3FKS - chains G and I of the 9 polymer chains in the assembly; structure by X-ray diffraction, 3.59 A resolution.

== Chain G ==
Molecule: ATP synthase subunit gamma, mitochondrial
Source organism: Saccharomyces cerevisiae
Notes: EC 3.6.3.14
UniProtKB: P38077 (ATPG_YEAST); residues 1-278 here correspond to UniProt positions 34-311 (UniProt number = residue number + 33)
Chain sequence (278 residues; each row starts with the number of its first residue):
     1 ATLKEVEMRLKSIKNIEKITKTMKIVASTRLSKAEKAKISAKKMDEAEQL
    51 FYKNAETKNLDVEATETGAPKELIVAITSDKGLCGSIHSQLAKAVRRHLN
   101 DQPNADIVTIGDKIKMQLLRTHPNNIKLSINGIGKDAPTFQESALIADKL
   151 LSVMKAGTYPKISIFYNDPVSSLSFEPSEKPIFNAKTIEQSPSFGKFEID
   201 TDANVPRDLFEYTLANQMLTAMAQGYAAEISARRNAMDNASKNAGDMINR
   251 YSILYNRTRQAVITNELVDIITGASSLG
Unresolved in the structure: 62-69, 277-278

== Chain I ==
Molecule: ATP synthase subunit epsilon, mitochondrial
Source organism: Saccharomyces cerevisiae
Notes: EC 3.6.3.14
UniProtKB: P21306 (ATP5E_YEAST); residues 1-61 here correspond to UniProt positions 2-62 (UniProt number = residue number + 1)
Chain sequence (61 residues; row label = number of the first residue in the row):
     1 SAWRKAGISYAAYLNVAAQAIRSSLKTELQTASVLNRSQTDAFYTQYKNG
    51 TAASEPTPITK
Unresolved in the structure: 1-7, 24-27, 32, 50-52
Swiss-Prot annotation at these positions:
  - modified residue: T51 (Phosphothreonine)

== Interface between chain G and chain I ==
Residue-residue contacts - 36 pairs, chain G then chain I:
  K115(G) - Y47(I)  hydrogen bond
  L119(G) - A53(I)
  P123(G) - A53(I)
  N124(G) - N49(I)
  I126(G) - Y47(I)
  K127(G) - Q46(I)
  K127(G) - Y47(I)  hydrogen bond (backbone-backbone)
  L128(G) - T45(I)
  L128(G) - Q46(I)
  S129(G) - F43(I)
  S129(G) - Y44(I)
  S129(G) - T45(I)  hydrogen bond (backbone-backbone)
  S129(G) - Y47(I)
  I130(G) - F43(I)
  N131(G) - F43(I)  hydrogen bond (backbone-backbone)
  G132(G) - D41(I)
  I133(G) - D41(I)
  I133(G) - A42(I)  hydrophobic
  T139(G) - R37(I)  hydrogen bond (side chain-backbone)
  Q141(G) - N15(I)
  Q141(G) - R37(I)
  Q141(G) - S38(I)
  Q141(G) - Q39(I)
  E142(G) - T40(I)  hydrogen bond
  A144(G) - A11(I)  hydrophobic
  D148(G) - S9(I)
  D148(G) - A12(I)
  K149(G) - Y44(I)
  L151(G) - S9(I)
  V153(G) - Q46(I)
  D208(G) - Y10(I)
  E211(G) - S9(I)
  E211(G) - Y10(I)  hydrogen bond (side chain-backbone)
  E211(G) - A11(I)
  Y212(G) - Y10(I)  hydrophobic
  Y212(G) - L14(I)  hydrophobic
Other interface residues (no listed pair), chain G (27 interface residues in all): K33, F140, L145, A215
Other interface residues (no listed pair), chain I (22 interface residues in all): I8, S33, K61

== Overview ==
The interface between chain G and chain I involves 27 residues on one side and 22 on the other, with 7
hydrogen bonds. Polar contacts include K115(G)-Y47(I), T139(G)-R37(I) and E142(G)-T40(I).
Here chain G is ATP synthase subunit gamma, mitochondrial and chain I is ATP synthase subunit epsilon,
mitochondrial, both from Saccharomyces cerevisiae. Entry 3FKS (Yeast F1 ATPase in the absence of bound
nucleotides) was determined by X-ray diffraction.
